PDB entry 6RYR | electron microscopy, 3.10 A resolution | chains F and I of the 11 polymer chains in the assembly

Chain F:
Molecule: Histone H4
Organism: Xenopus laevis
UniProt: P62799 (H4_XENLA); residues 0-102 here correspond to UniProt positions 1-103 (UniProt number = residue number + 1)
Sequence (103 residues; each row starts with the number of its first residue; numbering starts at 0):
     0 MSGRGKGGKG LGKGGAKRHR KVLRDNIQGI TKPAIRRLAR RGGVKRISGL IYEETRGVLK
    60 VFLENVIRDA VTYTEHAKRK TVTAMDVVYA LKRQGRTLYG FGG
Unresolved in the structure: 0-24
Reported in the primary citation:
  - post-translational modification sites: Lys16 (proposed by the authors, not directly observed)

Chain I:
Molecule: 149-nt DNA strand
Organism: synthetic construct
Sequence (149 nucleotides; numbered -72 to 76; the number before each row is that of its first residue; numbers below 1 keep their minus sign (DA-72 is residue -72)):
   -72 ATCAGAATCC CGGTGCCGAG GCCGCTCAAT TGGTCGTAGA CAGCTCTAGC ACCGCTTAAA
   -12 CGCACGTACG CGCTGTCCCC CGCGTTTTAA CCGCCAAGGG GATTACTCCC TAGTCTCCAG
    48 GCACGTGTCA GATATATACA TCGATAGGC

Interface between chain F and chain I:
Residue-residue contacts (11; chain F residue first):
  Arg35(F) with DC8(I), salt bridge to the phosphate
  Arg45(F) with DC7(I), phosphate contact; DC8(I), phosphate contact
  Ile46(F) with DC7(I), phosphate contact; DC8(I), hydrogen bond to the phosphate
  Ser47(F) with DC7(I), phosphate contact
  Gly48(F) with DC7(I), hydrogen bond to the phosphate
  Lys77(F) with DG28(I), phosphate contact
  Arg78(F) with DG28(I), phosphate contact
  Lys79(F) with DG28(I), hydrogen bond to the phosphate
  Thr80(F) with DG28(I), hydrogen bond to the phosphate
Other interface residues (no listed pair), chain F (11 interface residues in all): Arg39, Lys44
Other interface residues (no listed pair), chain I (6 interface residues in all): DG9, DG27, DA29

Overview:
11 residues of chain F face 6 of chain I across their interface; the contacts include 4 hydrogen bonds and 1
salt bridge. Among the polar pairs are Ile46(F)-DC8(I), Gly48(F)-DC7(I) and Lys79(F)-DG28(I). From the paper:
a modification site at Lys16(F).
Chain F is Histone H4 (Xenopus laevis) and chain I is a 149-nt DNA strand (synthetic construct); the
structure, Nucleosome-CHD4 complex structure (single CHD4 copy), was determined by electron microscopy (same
publication as 6RYU).
